PDB entry 5LD2 | electron microscopy, 3.83 A resolution | chains B and X of the 4 polymer chains in the assembly

[Chain B]
Name: RecBCD enzyme subunit RecB
Organism: Escherichia coli (strain K12)
Notes: EC 3.1.11.5
Reference sequence: P08394 (RECB_ECOLI); residue numbers follow UniProt; this construct covers 1-912, 938-1180
Sequence (1181 residues; numbered 0 to 1180; the number before each row is that of its first residue; numbering starts at 0; X marks 25 residues of unknown identity (built as UNK)):
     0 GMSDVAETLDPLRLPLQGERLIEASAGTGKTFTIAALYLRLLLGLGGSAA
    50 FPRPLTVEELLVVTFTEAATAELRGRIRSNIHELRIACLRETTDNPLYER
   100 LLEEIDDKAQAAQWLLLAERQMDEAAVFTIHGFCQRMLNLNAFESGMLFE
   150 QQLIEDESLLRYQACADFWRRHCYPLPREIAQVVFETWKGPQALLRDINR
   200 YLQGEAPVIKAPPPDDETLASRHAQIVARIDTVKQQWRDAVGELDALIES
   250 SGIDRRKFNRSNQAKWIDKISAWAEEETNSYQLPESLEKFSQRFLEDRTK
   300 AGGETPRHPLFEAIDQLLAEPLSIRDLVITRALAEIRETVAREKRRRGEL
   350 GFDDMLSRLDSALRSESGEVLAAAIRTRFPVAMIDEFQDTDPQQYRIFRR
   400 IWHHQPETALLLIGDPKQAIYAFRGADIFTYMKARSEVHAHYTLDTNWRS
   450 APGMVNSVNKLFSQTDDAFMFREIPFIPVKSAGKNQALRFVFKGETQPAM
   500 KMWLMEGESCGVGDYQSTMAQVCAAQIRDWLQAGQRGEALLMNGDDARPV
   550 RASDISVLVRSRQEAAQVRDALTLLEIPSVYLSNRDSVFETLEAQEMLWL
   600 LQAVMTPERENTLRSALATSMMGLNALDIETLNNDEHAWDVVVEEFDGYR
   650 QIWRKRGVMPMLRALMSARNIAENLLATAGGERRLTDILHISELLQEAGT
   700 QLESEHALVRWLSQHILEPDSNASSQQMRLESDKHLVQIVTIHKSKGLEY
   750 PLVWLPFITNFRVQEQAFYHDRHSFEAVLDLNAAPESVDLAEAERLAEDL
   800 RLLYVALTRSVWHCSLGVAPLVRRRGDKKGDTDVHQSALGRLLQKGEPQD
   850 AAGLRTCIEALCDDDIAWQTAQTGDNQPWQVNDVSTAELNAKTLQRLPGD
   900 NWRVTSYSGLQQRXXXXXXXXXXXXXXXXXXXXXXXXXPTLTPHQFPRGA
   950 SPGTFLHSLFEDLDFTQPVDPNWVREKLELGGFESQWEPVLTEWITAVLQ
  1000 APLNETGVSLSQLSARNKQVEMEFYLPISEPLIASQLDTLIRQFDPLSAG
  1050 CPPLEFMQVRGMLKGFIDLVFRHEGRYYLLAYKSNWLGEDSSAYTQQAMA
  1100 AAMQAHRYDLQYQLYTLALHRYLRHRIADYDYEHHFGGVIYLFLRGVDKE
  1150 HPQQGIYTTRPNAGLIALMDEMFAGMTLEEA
Disordered / not traced: 0-4, 290-303, 933-937, 1175-1180
Construct notes: expression tag (0); engineered mutation Ala1080 (Asp in P08394)
Swiss-Prot annotation at these positions:
  - DNA-binding region: Ile252 to Arg254, Val511, Gly512, Ser560, Arg561, Arg761
  - binding site (ATP): Ala23 to Thr30, Trp447
  - mutagenesis: Lys29 (K29Q: Subunit loses ATPase and 3'-5' helicase activity, holoenzyme has 3-5 fold less helicase activity, 20-fold less processivity), Tyr803 (Y803H: Large decrease in recombination, loss of Chi hotspot activity, decreased RecB helicase rate, retains nuclease activity but not Chi-sequence specificity, does not load RecA), Val804 (V804E: Large decrease in recombination, loss of Chi hotspot activity, decreased RecB helicase rate, retains nuclease activity but not Chi-sequence specificity, does not load RecA), Thr807 (T807I: In recB-2109; absence of nuclease modification at Chi sites), Asp1067 (D1067A: Subunit loses nuclease activity)
  - binding site (Mg(2+)): His956, Asp1067, Tyr1081
Ion coordination: Mg2+: Thr30, Glu385 (together with AMP-PNP)
Small-molecule neighbours: AMP-PNP (ANP; phosphoaminophosphonic acid-adenylate ester): Ser24, Ala25, Gly26, Thr27, Gly28, Lys29, Thr30, Phe31, Glu385, Gln417, Trp447, Arg448, Lys483, Gly746, Glu748, Arg808
What the authors report for this chain:
  - binding site for AMP-PNP: Phe31, Trp447
  - mutagenesis - D1080A: abolished catalytic activity (citing earlier work)
  - conformationally variable residues (helix shift, loop rearrangement): UNK_913 to Pro938

[Chain X]
Molecule: Fork-Hairpin DNA
Sequence (70 nucleotides; row label = number of the first residue in the row):
     1 TTTTTTTTTTTTTCTAATGCGAGCACTGCTACAGCATTTCCCATGCTGTA
    51 GCAGTGCTCGCATTAGATTT
Disordered / not traced: 31-49

[How chain B and chain X interact]
Contacting residue pairs (35):
  Ser249(B) with DA25(X), base contact; DC26(X), hydrogen bond to the sugar
  Ser250(B) with DC57(X), hydrogen bond to the phosphate; DT58(X), hydrogen bond to the phosphate
  Ile252(B) with DC24(X), sugar contact; DA25(X), sugar contact
  Asp253(B) with DA25(X), sugar contact
  Arg254(B) with DT58(X), phosphate contact; DC59(X), hydrogen bond to the sugar
  Tyr280(B) with DC59(X), hydrogen bond to the phosphate
  Phe289(B) with DT58(X), phosphate contact
  Phe422(B) with DT69(X), stacking on the base
  Arg423(B) with DT70(X), hydrogen bond to the base
  Val511(B) with DG66(X), phosphate contact
  Arg559(B) with DT68(X), hydrogen bond to the base; DT69(X), phosphate contact
  Ser560(B) with DT68(X), phosphate contact; DT69(X), phosphate contact
  Arg561(B) with DT69(X), salt bridge to the phosphate
  Gln562(B) with DT68(X), phosphate contact
  Ser582(B) with DT70(X), phosphate contact
  Arg584(B) with DT70(X), salt bridge to the phosphate
  Thr740(B) with DT70(X), hydrogen bond to the phosphate
  His742(B) with DT69(X), sugar contact
  Lys743(B) with DT70(X), phosphate contact
  Arg761(B) with DA67(X), hydrogen bond to the phosphate; DT68(X), salt bridge to the phosphate
  Arg822(B) with DA67(X), salt bridge to the phosphate
  Arg823(B) with DT18(X), salt bridge to the phosphate
  Arg824(B) with DA17(X), phosphate contact; DT18(X), sugar contact; DG66(X), sugar contact
  Gly825(B) with DT18(X), sugar contact; DG19(X), phosphate contact
  Asp826(B) with DG19(X), hydrogen bond to the phosphate
Also at the interface, not in a pair above, chain B (27 interface residues in all): Ile247, Gly512
Also at the interface, not in a pair above, chain X (15 interface residues in all): DA65

[Overview]
27 residues of chain B face 15 of chain X across their interface; the contacts include 10 hydrogen bonds, 5
salt bridges and 1 aromatic stacking contact. Polar contacts include Arg423(B)-DT70(X), Arg559(B)-DT68(X) and
Ser249(B)-DC26(X). The paper reports a binding site for AMP-PNP at Phe31(B) and Trp447(B); D1080A of chain B
abolishes catalytic activity.
Chain B is RecBCD enzyme subunit RecB (Escherichia coli (strain K12)) and chain X is Fork-Hairpin DNA; the
structure, Cryo-EM structure of RecBCD+DNA complex revealing activated nuclease domain, was determined by
electron microscopy.
